Entry 7MSP (X-ray diffraction, 2.10 A resolution); this record covers chain A.

Chain A:
Protein: SPbeta prophage-derived glycosyltransferase SunS
Source organism: Bacillus subtilis (strain 168)
Notes: EC 2.4.1.-
UniProtKB: O31986 (SUNS_BACSU); residue numbers follow UniProt; this construct covers 1-335
Sequence (335 residues; each row starts with the number of its first residue):
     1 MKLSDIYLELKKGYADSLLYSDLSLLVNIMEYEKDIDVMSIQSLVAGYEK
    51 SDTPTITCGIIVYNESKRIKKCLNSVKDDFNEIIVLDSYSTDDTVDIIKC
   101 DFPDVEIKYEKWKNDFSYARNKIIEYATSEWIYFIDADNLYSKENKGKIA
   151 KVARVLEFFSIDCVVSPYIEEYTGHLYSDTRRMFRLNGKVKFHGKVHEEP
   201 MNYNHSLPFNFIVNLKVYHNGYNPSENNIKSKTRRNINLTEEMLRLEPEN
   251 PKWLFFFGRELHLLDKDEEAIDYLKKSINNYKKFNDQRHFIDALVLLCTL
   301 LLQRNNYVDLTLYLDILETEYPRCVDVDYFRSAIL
Disordered / not traced: 1-2
Ion coordination: Mg2+: Asp138 (together with uridine-5'-diphosphate-glucose)
Residues lining bound ligands: uridine-5'-diphosphate-glucose (UPG): Ile61, Val62, Tyr63, Glu65, Arg68, Ser88, Trp112, Phe116, Arg120, Asp136, Ala137, Asp138, Arg182, Val196, His197, Glu198, His219, Tyr222, Lys232, Arg235, Asn236

In short:
Ligands of chain A: uridine-5'-diphosphate-glucose.
Chain A is SPbeta prophage-derived glycosyltransferase SunS (Bacillus subtilis (strain 168)); the structure,
SunS glycosin S-glycosyltransferase, was determined by X-ray diffraction, deposited together with 7MSK and
7MSN.
